Entry 8E5O (electron microscopy, 4.40 A resolution (low resolution: residue-level contacts below are approximate; hydrogen-bond / salt-bridge calls are withheld)); this record covers chains B and E of the 9 polymer chains in the assembly.

[Chain B]
Protein: DNA-directed RNA polymerase subunit beta'
Organism: Escherichia coli
Notes: EC 2.7.7.6
UniProt: P0A8T7 (RPOC_ECOLI); residues 1-1407 here = UniProt positions 1-1407
Chain sequence (1407 residues; numbered 1 to 1407; the number before each row is that of its first residue):
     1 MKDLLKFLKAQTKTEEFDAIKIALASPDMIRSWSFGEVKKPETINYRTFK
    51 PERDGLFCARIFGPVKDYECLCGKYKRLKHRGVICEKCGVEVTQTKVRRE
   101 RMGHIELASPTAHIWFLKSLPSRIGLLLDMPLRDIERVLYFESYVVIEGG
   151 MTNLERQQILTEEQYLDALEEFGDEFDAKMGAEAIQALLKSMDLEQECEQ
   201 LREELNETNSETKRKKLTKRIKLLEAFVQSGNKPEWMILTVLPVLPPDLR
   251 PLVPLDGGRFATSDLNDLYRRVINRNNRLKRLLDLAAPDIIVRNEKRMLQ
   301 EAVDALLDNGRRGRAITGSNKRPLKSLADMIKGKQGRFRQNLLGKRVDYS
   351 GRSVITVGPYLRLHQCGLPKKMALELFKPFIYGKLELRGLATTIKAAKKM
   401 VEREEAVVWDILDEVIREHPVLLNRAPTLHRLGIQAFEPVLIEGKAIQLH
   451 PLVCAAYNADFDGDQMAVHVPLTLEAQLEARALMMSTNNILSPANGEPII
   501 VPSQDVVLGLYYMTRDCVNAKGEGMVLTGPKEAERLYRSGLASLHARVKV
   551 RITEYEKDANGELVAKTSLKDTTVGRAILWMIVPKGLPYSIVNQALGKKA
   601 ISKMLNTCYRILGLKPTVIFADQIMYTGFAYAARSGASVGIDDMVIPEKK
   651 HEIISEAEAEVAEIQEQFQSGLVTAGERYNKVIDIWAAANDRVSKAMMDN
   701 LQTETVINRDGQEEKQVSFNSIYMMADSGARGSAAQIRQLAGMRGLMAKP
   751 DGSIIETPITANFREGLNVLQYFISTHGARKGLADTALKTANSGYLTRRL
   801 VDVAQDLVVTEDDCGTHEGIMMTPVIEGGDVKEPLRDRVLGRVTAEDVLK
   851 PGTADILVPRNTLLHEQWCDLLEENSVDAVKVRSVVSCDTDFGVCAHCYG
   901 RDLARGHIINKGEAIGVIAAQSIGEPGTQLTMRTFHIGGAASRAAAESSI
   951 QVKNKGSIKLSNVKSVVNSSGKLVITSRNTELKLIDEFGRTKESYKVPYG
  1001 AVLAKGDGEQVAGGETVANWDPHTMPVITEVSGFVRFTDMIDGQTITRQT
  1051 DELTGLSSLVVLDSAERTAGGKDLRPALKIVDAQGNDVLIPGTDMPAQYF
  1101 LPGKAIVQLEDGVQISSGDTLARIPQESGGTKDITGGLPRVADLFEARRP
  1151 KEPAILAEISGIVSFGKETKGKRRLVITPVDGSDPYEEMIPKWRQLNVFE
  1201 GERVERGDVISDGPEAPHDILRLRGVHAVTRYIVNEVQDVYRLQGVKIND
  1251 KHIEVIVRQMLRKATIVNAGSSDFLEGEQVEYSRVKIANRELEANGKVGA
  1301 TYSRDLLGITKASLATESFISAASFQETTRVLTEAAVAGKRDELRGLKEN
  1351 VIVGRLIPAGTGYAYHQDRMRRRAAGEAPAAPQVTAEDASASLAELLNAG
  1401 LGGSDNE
Disordered / not traced: 1-15, 934-947, 1127-1135, 1374-1407
Cystine bridges: C72-C88
Metal / ion sites: Zn2+ site 1: C70, C85; Mg2+: D460, D462, D464 (shared with 1 residue of chain 7); Zn2+ site 2: C814, C888, C895, C898
UniProt features mapped onto this chain:
  - binding site (Zn(2+)): C70, C72, C85, C88, C814, C888, C895, C898
  - binding site (Mg(2+)): D460, D462, D464
  - modified residue: K983 (N6-acetyllysine)
  - mutagenesis: Q504 (Q504P: Resistant to antibiotics salinamide A and B), N690 (N690D: Resistant to antibiotics salinamide A and B), M697 (M697V: Resistant to antibiotics salinamide A and B), A735 (A735T: Resistant to antibiotics salinamide A and B), R738 (R738C/H/P/S: Resistant to antibiotics salinamide A and B), A748 (A748E: Resistant to antibiotics salinamide A and B), P758 (P758S/T: Resistant to antibiotics salinamide A and B), F763 (F763C: Resistant to antibiotics salinamide A and B), S775 (S775A: Resistant to antibiotics salinamide A and B), A779 (A779T/V: Resistant to antibiotics salinamide A and B), R780 (R780C: Resistant to antibiotics salinamide A and B), G782 (G782A/C: Resistant to antibiotics salinamide A and B), 1 further mutagenesis entry in UniProt

[Chain E]
Protein: DNA-directed RNA polymerase subunit omega
Organism: Escherichia coli
Notes: EC 2.7.7.6
UniProt: P0A802 (RPOZ_ECO57); residue numbers follow UniProt; this construct covers 1-91
Chain sequence (91 residues; row label = number of the first residue in the row):
     1 MARVTVQDAVEKIGNRFDLVLVAARRARQMQVGGKDPLVPEENDKTTVIA
    51 LREIEEGLINNQILDVRERQEQQEQEAAELQAVTAIAEGRR
Disordered / not traced: 1-2, 78-91

[How chain B and chain E interact]
Pairs across the interface (28; chain B residue first):
  H364(B) - V4(E)
  E414(B) - K45(E)
  V415(B) - K45(E)
  R417(B) - E42(E)
  R417(B) - N43(E)
  E418(B) - V48(E)
  L474(B) - A27(E)
  L474(B) - Q31(E)
  L474(B) - T47(E)
  E475(B) - R28(E)
  Q477(B) - T47(E)
  L478(B) - A23(E)
  L478(B) - A24(E)
  L478(B) - T47(E)
  L478(B) - L51(E)
  R481(B) - R3(E)
  A482(B) - R16(E)
  T487(B) - V4(E)
  N488(B) - R16(E)
  L614(B) - Q7(E)
  K615(B) - T5(E)
  K615(B) - Q7(E)
  R905(B) - R16(E)
  N910(B) - N15(E)
  N910(B) - F17(E)
  G1360(B) - F17(E)
  T1361(B) - V20(E)
  A1364(B) - L21(E)
Other interface residues (no listed pair), chain B (26 interface residues in all): E438, T473, E479, L483, K911, E913
Other interface residues (no listed pair), chain E (25 interface residues in all): V6, D8, G14, D44, T46

[Overview]
26 residues of chain B and 25 residues of chain E are in contact. The Mg2+ site is built by D460(B), D462(B)
and D464(B). From UniProt: 8 Zn2+-binding residues, 3 Mg2+-binding residues and 13 mutagenesis sites on chain
B.
Here chain B is DNA-directed RNA polymerase subunit beta' and chain E is DNA-directed RNA polymerase subunit
omega, both from Escherichia coli. Entry 8E5O (Escherichia coli Rho-dependent transcription pre-termination
complex containing 24 nt long RNA spacer, Mg-ADP-BeF3, and NusG; TEC ...) was determined by electron
microscopy together with 8E3F, 8E3H, 8E5K, 8E5L, 8E5P, 8E6W and 3 further entries from the same study.
